PDB entry 6OPC | electron microscopy, 3.70 A resolution | chains B and Z of the 8 polymer chains in the assembly

Chain B:
Protein: Cell division control protein 48
From: Saccharomyces cerevisiae
Notes: EC 3.6.4.6
UniProtKB: P25694 (CDC48_YEAST); residue numbers follow UniProt; this construct covers 1-835
Sequence (835 residues; row label = number of the first residue in the row):
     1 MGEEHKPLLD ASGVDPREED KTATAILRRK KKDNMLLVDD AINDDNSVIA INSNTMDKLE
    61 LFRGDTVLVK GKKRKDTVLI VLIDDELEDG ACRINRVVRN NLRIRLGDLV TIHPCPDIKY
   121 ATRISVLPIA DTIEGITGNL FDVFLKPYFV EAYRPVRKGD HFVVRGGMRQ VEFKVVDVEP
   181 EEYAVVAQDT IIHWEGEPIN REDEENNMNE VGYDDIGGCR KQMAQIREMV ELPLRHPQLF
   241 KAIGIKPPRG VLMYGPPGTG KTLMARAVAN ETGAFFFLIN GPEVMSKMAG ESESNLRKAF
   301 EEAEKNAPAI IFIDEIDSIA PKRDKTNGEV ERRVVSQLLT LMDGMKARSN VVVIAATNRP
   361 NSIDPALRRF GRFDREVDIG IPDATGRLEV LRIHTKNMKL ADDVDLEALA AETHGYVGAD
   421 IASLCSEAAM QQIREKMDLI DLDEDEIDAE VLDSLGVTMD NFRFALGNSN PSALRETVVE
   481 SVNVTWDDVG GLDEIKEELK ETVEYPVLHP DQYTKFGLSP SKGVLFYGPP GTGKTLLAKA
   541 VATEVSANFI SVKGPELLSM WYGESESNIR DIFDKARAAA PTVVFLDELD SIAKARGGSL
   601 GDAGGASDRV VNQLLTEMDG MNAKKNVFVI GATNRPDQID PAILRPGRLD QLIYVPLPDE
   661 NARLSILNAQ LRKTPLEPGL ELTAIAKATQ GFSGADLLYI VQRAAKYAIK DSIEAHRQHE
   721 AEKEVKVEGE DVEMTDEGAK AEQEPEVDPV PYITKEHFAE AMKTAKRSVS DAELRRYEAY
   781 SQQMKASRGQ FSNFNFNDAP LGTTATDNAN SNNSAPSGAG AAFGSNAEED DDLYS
Not modelled in the structure: 1-30, 723-747, 797-835
Metal / ion sites: Mg2+ site 1 near Thr262 (its only coordinating residue here); Mg2+ site 2: Thr535 (together with ADP)
Small-molecule neighbours:
  - ADP / beryllium trifluoride, molecule 1: Asp215, Ile216, Gly217, Pro256, Pro257, Gly258, Thr259, Gly260, Lys261, Thr262, Leu263, Arg266, Asn358, Val390, His394, Gly418, Ala419
  - ADP / beryllium trifluoride, molecule 2: Asp488, Val489, Gly490, Pro530, Gly531, Thr532, Gly533, Lys534, Thr535, Leu536, Glu588, Asn634, Ile666, Gln670, Gly694, Ala695, Leu698
  - ADP / beryllium trifluoride, molecule 3: Asp619, Arg645, Arg648
Swiss-Prot annotation at these positions:
  - binding site (ATP): Pro257 to Leu263, Asn358, His394, Gly531 to Leu536
  - modified residue: Ser472 (Phosphoserine), Ser519 (Phosphoserine), Thr735 (Phosphothreonine), Ser770 (Phosphoserine)
  - cross-link (Glycyl lysine isopeptide (Lys-Gly)): Lys305 (interchain with G-Cter in ubiquitin), Lys322 (interchain with G-Cter in ubiquitin), Lys346 (interchain with G-Cter in ubiquitin), Lys522 (interchain with G-Cter in ubiquitin), Lys539 (interchain with G-Cter in ubiquitin), Lys594 (interchain with G-Cter in ubiquitin), Lys673 (interchain with G-Cter in ubiquitin)
  - mutagenesis: Lys261 (K261A: Moderate reduction in growth rate; K261T: Probable loss of ATP binding. Complete loss of catalytic activity), Glu315 (E315A: Moderate reduction in growth rate; E315D: Severe loss of catalytic activity without affecting cooperativity between the 2 ATP-binding regions. Slight reduction in growth rate ...), Asn358 (N358A: Slight reduction in growth rate. Restores cell growth; when associated with Q-315), Arg369 (R369A: No effect on growth rate. Restores cell growth; when associated with Q-315), Pro471 (P471A/S: Restores cell growth; when associated with Q-315), Arg475 (R475H: Restores cell growth; when associated with Q-315), Lys534 (K534A/T: Severe loss of catalytic activity. Lethal), Glu588 (E588D: Moderate reduction in growth rate; E588Q: Lethal), Arg645 (R645A: Lethal)

Chain Z:
Protein: UBX domain-containing protein 1
From: Saccharomyces cerevisiae
UniProtKB: P34223 (UBX1_YEAST); residue numbers follow UniProt; this construct covers 1-423
Sequence (423 residues; each row starts with the number of its first residue):
     1 MAEIPDETIQ QFMALTNVSH NIAVQYLSEF GDLNEALNSY YASQTDDQKD RREEAHWNRQ
    61 QEKALKQEAF STNSSNKAIN TEHVGGLCPK PGSSQGSNEY LKRKGSTSPE PTKGSSRSGS
   121 GNNSRFMSFS DMVRGQADDD DEDQPRNTFA GGETSGLEVT DPSDPNSLLK DLLEKARRGG
   181 QMGAENGFRD DEDHEMGANR FTGRGFRLGS TIDAADEVVE DNTSQSQRRP EKVTREITFW
   241 KEGFQVADGP LYRYDDPANS FYLSELNQGR APLKLLDVQF GQEVEVNVYK KLDESYKAPT
   301 RKLGGFSGQG QRLGSPIPGE SSPAEVPKNE TPAAQEQPMP DNEPKQGDTS IQIRYANGKR
   361 EVLHCNSTDT VKFLYEHVTS NANTDPSRNF TLNYAFPIKP ISNDETTLKD ADLLNSVVVQ
   421 RWA
Not modelled in the structure: 1-320, 423
Swiss-Prot annotation at these positions:
  - modified residue: Ser128 (Phosphoserine), Ser210 (Phosphoserine), Ser224 (Phosphoserine), Ser315 (Phosphoserine), Ser321 (Phosphoserine), Ser322 (Phosphoserine), Thr331 (Phosphothreonine)
  - cross-link: Lys241 (Glycyl lysine isopeptide (Lys-Gly) (interchain with G-Cter in ubiquitin))

Chain B / chain Z interface:
Residue-residue contacts (9; chain B residue first):
  Phe62(B) - Asn415(Z)
  Phe62(B) - Ser416(Z)
  Phe62(B) - Val417(Z)
  Gly64(B) - Val417(Z)
  Asp65(B) - Val417(Z)
  Lys119(B) - Gly358(Z)
  Lys119(B) - Lys359(Z)
  Tyr120(B) - Gly358(Z)
  Tyr120(B) - Lys359(Z)
Interface residues without a listed pair, chain B (8 interface residues in all): Leu61, Arg63, Ile118

Summary:
8 residues of chain B and 5 residues of chain Z are in contact. Ligands of chain B: 3 copies of ADP /
beryllium trifluoride. UniProt lists 15 ATP-binding residues and 9 mutagenesis sites on chain B.
Chain B is Cell division control protein 48 and chain Z is UBX domain-containing protein 1, both from
Saccharomyces cerevisiae; the structure, Cdc48 Hexamer in a complex with substrate and Shp1(Ubx Domain), was
determined by electron microscopy, deposited together with 6OMB.
